PDB entry 9AYF | electron microscopy, 3.60 A resolution | chains B and G of the 6 polymer chains in the assembly

[Chain B]
Protein: Guanine nucleotide-binding protein G(I)/G(S)/G(T) subunit beta-1
Source organism: Homo sapiens
UniProtKB: P62873 (GBB1_HUMAN); numbering as in UniProt (aligned over 2-340)
Amino-acid sequence (348 residues; each row starts with the number of its first residue; numbers below 1 keep their minus sign (Met-7 is residue -7)):
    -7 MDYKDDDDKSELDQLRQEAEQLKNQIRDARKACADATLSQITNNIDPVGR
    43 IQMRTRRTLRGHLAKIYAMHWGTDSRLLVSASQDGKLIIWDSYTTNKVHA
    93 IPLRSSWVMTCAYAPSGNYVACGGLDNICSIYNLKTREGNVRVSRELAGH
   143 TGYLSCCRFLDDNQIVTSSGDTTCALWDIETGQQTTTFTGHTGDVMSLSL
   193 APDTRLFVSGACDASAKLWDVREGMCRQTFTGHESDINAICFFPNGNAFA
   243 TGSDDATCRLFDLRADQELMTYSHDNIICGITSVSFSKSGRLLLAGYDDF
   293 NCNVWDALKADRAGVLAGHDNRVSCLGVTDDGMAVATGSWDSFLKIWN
Disordered / not traced: -7 to 1
Construct notes: initiating methionine (-7); expression tag (-6 to 1)
Curated features (UniProtKB/Swiss-Prot):
  - modified residue: Ser2 (N-acetylserine), His266 (Phosphohistidine)
  - natural variant: Leu30 (L30F: In MRD42; uncertain significance), Arg52 (R52G: In MRD42), Gly64 (G64V: In MRD42), Asp76 (D76E: In MRD42; D76G: In MRD42), Gly77 (G77S: In MRD42), Lys78 (K78R: In MRD42), Ile80 (I80N: In MRD42; I80T: In MRD42), His91 (H91R: In MRD42; uncertain significance), Ala92 (A92T: In MRD42), Pro94 (P94S: In MRD42), Leu95 (L95P: In MRD42), Arg96 (R96L: In MRD42), 5 further natural variant entries in UniProt

[Chain G]
Protein: Guanine nucleotide-binding protein G(I)/G(S)/G(O) subunit gamma-2
Source organism: Homo sapiens
UniProtKB: P59768 (GBG2_HUMAN); residues 1-71 here = UniProt positions 1-71
Amino-acid sequence (71 residues; each row starts with the number of its first residue):
     1 MASNNTASIAQARKLVEQLKMEANIDRIKVSKAAADLMAYCEAHAKEDPL
    51 LTPVPASENPFREKKFFCAIL
Disordered / not traced: 1-6, 65-71
Curated features (UniProtKB/Swiss-Prot):
  - modified residue: Ala2 (N-acetylalanine), Cys68 (Cysteine methyl ester)
  - lipidation: Cys68 (S-geranylgeranyl cysteine)

[Chain B / chain G interface]
Residue-residue contacts (80):
  Leu4(B) with Ile9(G), hydrophobic
  Leu7(B) with Ile9(G), hydrophobic; Ala12(G), hydrophobic; Val16(G)
  Glu10(B) with Val16(G); Lys20(G), salt bridge
  Ala11(B) with Leu19(G)
  Leu14(B) with Val16(G); Leu19(G), hydrophobic; Lys20(G)
  Lys15(B) with Leu19(G)
  Ile18(B) with Leu19(G); Ala23(G), hydrophobic; Arg27(G)
  Ala21(B) with Arg27(G)
  Arg22(B) with Arg27(G)
  Ala24(B) with Lys29(G), hydrogen bond (backbone-side chain)
  Cys25(B) with Arg27(G); Ile28(G); Lys29(G); Val30(G), hydrogen bond (backbone-backbone)
  Ala26(B) with Val30(G), hydrophobic
  Asp27(B) with Lys29(G); Val30(G), hydrogen bond (side chain-backbone); Ser31(G), hydrogen bond
  Ala28(B) with Val30(G)
  Leu30(B) with Ala34(G), hydrophobic
  Ile37(B) with Met38(G), hydrophobic; Glu42(G)
  Val40(B) with Leu51(G), hydrophobic
  Met45(B) with Leu50(G), hydrophobic
  Arg48(B) with Phe61(G); Arg62(G)
  Arg49(B) with Pro60(G); Phe61(G), hydrogen bond (side chain-backbone); Glu63(G), hydrogen bond (side chain-backbone); Lys64(G)
  Ser84(B) with Phe61(G)
  Tyr85(B) with Pro60(G); Phe61(G), hydrophobic
  Thr181(B) with Lys14(G), hydrogen bond
  Met217(B) with Gln18(G)
  Cys218(B) with Gln18(G), hydrogen bond (backbone-side chain); Glu22(G)
  Arg219(B) with Glu22(G); Ile25(G)
  Gln220(B) with Glu22(G)
  Thr221(B) with Glu22(G), hydrogen bond
  Phe235(B) with Leu37(G), hydrophobic; Cys41(G), hydrophobic
  Asn237(B) with Tyr40(G)
  Asp254(B) with Ala33(G)
  Arg256(B) with Arg27(G); Ile28(G), hydrogen bond (backbone-backbone); Lys32(G); Ala33(G); Asp36(G), salt bridge
  Ala257(B) with Ile28(G)
  Asp258(B) with Arg27(G), salt bridge
  Gln259(B) with Val30(G)
  Leu261(B) with Leu37(G), hydrophobic
  Ser279(B) with Asp48(G), hydrogen bond
  Lys280(B) with Glu47(G); Asp48(G)
  Ser281(B) with Tyr40(G); His44(G); Asp48(G), hydrogen bond
  Leu284(B) with Leu50(G); Leu51(G), hydrophobic
  Leu300(B) with Cys41(G), hydrophobic
  Asp323(B) with Pro49(G)
  Gly324(B) with Pro49(G); Leu50(G)
  Met325(B) with Leu50(G); Glu58(G); Asn59(G); Pro60(G)
  Ala326(B) with Phe61(G), hydrophobic
  Val327(B) with Leu50(G), hydrophobic
  Asn340(B) with Asn59(G), hydrogen bond
Interface residues without a listed pair, chain B (59 interface residues in all): Thr29, Ile33, Thr34, Ile43, Gly182, Pro236, Ala240, Leu252, Gly282, Arg283, Val320, Trp339
Interface residues without a listed pair, chain G (41 interface residues in all): Arg13, Leu15, Asp26, Val54

[Overview]
The interface between chain B and chain G involves 59 residues on one side and 41 on the other, with 13
hydrogen bonds and 3 salt bridges. Among the polar pairs are Glu10(B)-Lys20(G), Arg256(B)-Asp36(G) and
Asp258(B)-Arg27(G).
Here chain B is Guanine nucleotide-binding protein G(I)/G(S)/G(T) subunit beta-1 and chain G is Guanine
nucleotide-binding protein G(I)/G(S)/G(O) subunit gamma-2, both from Homo sapiens. Entry 9AYF (Structure of
human calcium-sensing receptor in complex with Gi1 (miniGi1) protein in detergent) was determined by electron
microscopy (same publication as 9ASB, 9AVG, 9AVL and 9AXF).
